PDB entry 5K0U | electron microscopy, 2.79 A resolution | chains A and B of the 4 polymer chains in the assembly

# Chain A
Name: Capsid protein VP1
Source organism: Rhinovirus C
Reference sequence: E5D8F2 (E5D8F2_9ENTO); residues 1-279 here correspond to UniProt positions 568-846 (UniProt number = residue number + 567)
Chain sequence (279 residues; row label = number of the first residue in the row):
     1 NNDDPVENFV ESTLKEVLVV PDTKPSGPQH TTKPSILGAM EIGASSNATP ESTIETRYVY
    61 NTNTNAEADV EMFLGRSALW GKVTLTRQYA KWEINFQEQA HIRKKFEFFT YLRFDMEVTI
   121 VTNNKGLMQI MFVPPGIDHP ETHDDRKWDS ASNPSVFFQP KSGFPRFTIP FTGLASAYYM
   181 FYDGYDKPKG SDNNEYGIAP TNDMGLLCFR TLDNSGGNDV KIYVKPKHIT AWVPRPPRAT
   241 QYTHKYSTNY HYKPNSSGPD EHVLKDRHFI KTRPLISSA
Not modelled in the structure: 1-16
Sequence notes: engineered mutation Lys125 (Thr692 in E5D8F2)
Curated features (UniProtKB/Swiss-Prot):
  - site: Ala279 (Cleavage)

# Chain B
Name: Capsid protein VP3
Source organism: Rhinovirus C
Reference sequence: E5D8F2 (E5D8F2_9ENTO); residues 1-235 here correspond to UniProt positions 333-567 (UniProt number = residue number + 332)
Chain sequence (235 residues; each row starts with the number of its first residue):
     1 GLPTRLPSGS QQFMTTEDEQ SPNILPGFHP SKKIHIPGMI TNVMHMARVD SFIPINNIQG
    61 EVGKVSMYYI TVTKKTVTER ILVLPLEMSN TLFATTLLGE VLNYYANWSG SITITFMCVC
   121 DAFSTGKFLV AYTPPGGKLP EDRKQAMLGV HIIWDLGLQS SCTIVVPWIS SGFYRRTKAD
   181 SFTHGGYVSL WYQTAFVPPV SGGTGSILAT CSACPDMSVR MLRDSPMMEQ KNELQ
Curated features (UniProtKB/Swiss-Prot):
  - region: Glu233 to Gln235 (Amphipathic alpha-helix)

# Chain A / chain B interface
Residue-residue contacts (176; chain A residue first):
  Val20(A) - Pro215(B)
  Val20(A) - Asp216(B)
  Val20(A) - Met217(B)
  Pro21(A) - Pro215(B)
  Ile36(A) - Cys162(B)  hydrophobic
  Ile36(A) - Thr163(B)  hydrogen bond (backbone-backbone)
  Leu37(A) - Ser161(B)
  Gly38(A) - Gln159(B)
  Gly38(A) - Ser160(B)
  Gly38(A) - Ser161(B)  hydrogen bond (backbone-backbone)
  Met40(A) - Phe52(B)  hydrophobic
  Met40(A) - Thr115(B)
  Met40(A) - Met117(B)  hydrophobic
  Met40(A) - Ser161(B)  hydrogen bond (backbone-side chain)
  Met40(A) - Thr210(B)
  Glu41(A) - Met117(B)
  Glu41(A) - Ser160(B)  hydrogen bond
  Ala44(A) - Asp50(B)
  Ser45(A) - Arg48(B)  hydrogen bond (side chain-backbone)
  Ser45(A) - Val49(B)
  Ser45(A) - Asp50(B)  hydrogen bond (side chain-backbone)
  Ser46(A) - Asp50(B)
  Ser46(A) - Thr113(B)
  Ser46(A) - Thr163(B)
  Ala48(A) - Thr113(B)  hydrogen bond (backbone-side chain)
  Ala48(A) - Val165(B)  hydrophobic
  Ala48(A) - Cys214(B)
  Thr49(A) - Val165(B)
  Thr49(A) - Pro215(B)
  Pro50(A) - Ser111(B)
  Pro50(A) - Val165(B)
  Thr53(A) - Ile152(B)
  Thr53(A) - Val165(B)
  Ile54(A) - Val150(B)  hydrophobic
  Ile54(A) - Pro167(B)  hydrophobic
  Asn63(A) - Tyr174(B)  hydrogen bond
  Asn63(A) - Ser218(B)
  Thr64(A) - Ser218(B)
  Thr64(A) - Val219(B)
  Asn65(A) - Asn42(B)
  Asn65(A) - Met44(B)
  Asn65(A) - Met217(B)  hydrogen bond (side chain-backbone)
  Asn65(A) - Ser218(B)
  Asn65(A) - Val219(B)
  Glu67(A) - Tyr105(B)  hydrogen bond (backbone-side chain)
  Glu67(A) - Arg220(B)
  Glu67(A) - Met221(B)  hydrogen bond (side chain-backbone)
  Glu67(A) - Leu222(B)  hydrogen bond (side chain-backbone)
  Ala68(A) - Asn42(B)
  Ala68(A) - Val43(B)  hydrogen bond (backbone-backbone)
  Ala68(A) - Met44(B)  hydrophobic
  Ala68(A) - Tyr105(B)
  Ala68(A) - Val219(B)  hydrophobic
  Asp69(A) - Thr41(B)
  Asp69(A) - Asn42(B)
  Val70(A) - Ile40(B)
  Val70(A) - Thr41(B)  hydrogen bond (backbone-backbone)
  Val70(A) - Asn42(B)
  Met72(A) - Leu222(B)
  Phe73(A) - Tyr104(B)  hydrophobic
  Phe73(A) - Tyr105(B)
  Phe73(A) - Leu222(B)
  Arg76(A) - Thr15(B)
  Arg76(A) - Thr16(B)  hydrogen bond
  Arg76(A) - Leu222(B)
  Ser77(A) - Thr15(B)  hydrogen bond (side chain-backbone)
  Gln97(A) - Leu234(B)
  Glu98(A) - Gln230(B)  hydrogen bond (backbone-side chain)
  Glu98(A) - Leu234(B)
  Gln99(A) - Gln230(B)
  Ala100(A) - Met228(B)
  Ala100(A) - Gln230(B)  hydrogen bond (backbone-side chain)
  His101(A) - Met228(B)  hydrogen bond (side chain-backbone)
  Arg103(A) - Leu234(B)
  Lys104(A) - Glu100(B)  salt bridge
  Lys104(A) - Tyr104(B)  hydrogen bond
  Lys104(A) - Met227(B)
  Lys104(A) - Met228(B)
  Lys105(A) - Tyr104(B)
  Phe108(A) - Tyr104(B)  hydrophobic
  Phe109(A) - Ile40(B)  hydrophobic
  Tyr111(A) - Ile36(B)  hydrophobic
  Arg113(A) - Pro30(B)
  Arg113(A) - Ser31(B)  hydrogen bond (side chain-backbone)
  Arg113(A) - Lys32(B)
  Arg113(A) - Lys33(B)
  Glu117(A) - Glu19(B)
  Glu117(A) - Ser21(B)  hydrogen bond
  Thr119(A) - Phe13(B)
  Val121(A) - Phe13(B)  hydrophobic
  Pro154(A) - Ile24(B)  hydrophobic
  Phe164(A) - Phe13(B)  hydrophobic
  Arg166(A) - Phe13(B)
  Arg166(A) - Glu17(B)  salt bridge
  Arg166(A) - Glu19(B)  salt bridge
  Arg166(A) - Ser21(B)
  Arg166(A) - Pro22(B)
  Phe167(A) - Ser21(B)
  Phe167(A) - Pro22(B)
  Phe167(A) - Ile24(B)  hydrophobic
  Thr168(A) - Ser21(B)  hydrogen bond
  Thr168(A) - Pro22(B)  hydrogen bond (backbone-backbone)
  Thr168(A) - Asn23(B)
  Thr168(A) - Ile24(B)  hydrogen bond (backbone-backbone)
  Ile169(A) - Ile24(B)  hydrophobic
  Pro170(A) - Asn23(B)
  Pro170(A) - Ile24(B)
  Pro170(A) - Phe28(B)  hydrophobic
  Phe171(A) - Phe28(B)
  Phe171(A) - Pro30(B)
  Phe171(A) - Ser31(B)
  Thr172(A) - Phe28(B)
  Ala175(A) - Ser31(B)  hydrogen bond (backbone-side chain)
  Ser176(A) - Ser31(B)
  Ser176(A) - Lys32(B)
  Ser176(A) - Ile34(B)
  Ser176(A) - Ile36(B)
  Lys225(A) - Glu17(B)  hydrogen bond (side chain-backbone)
  Lys225(A) - Asp18(B)
  Lys227(A) - Ser21(B)  hydrogen bond
  Thr230(A) - Lys33(B)  hydrogen bond
  Thr230(A) - Met39(B)
  Ala231(A) - Met39(B)
  Ala231(A) - Ile40(B)  hydrogen bond (backbone-backbone)
  Trp232(A) - Ile36(B)
  Trp232(A) - Gly38(B)
  Trp232(A) - Met39(B)  hydrophobic
  Trp232(A) - Ile40(B)
  Val233(A) - Pro37(B)
  Pro234(A) - Gly38(B)
  Pro234(A) - Ile40(B)  hydrophobic
  Pro234(A) - Met46(B)  hydrophobic
  Arg235(A) - Met46(B)
  Pro237(A) - Leu97(B)
  Pro237(A) - Glu100(B)
  Arg238(A) - Glu100(B)
  Arg238(A) - Met228(B)
  Thr240(A) - Met228(B)
  Gln241(A) - Glu229(B)  hydrogen bond
  Gln241(A) - Lys231(B)
  Tyr242(A) - Met228(B)  hydrophobic
  Tyr242(A) - Leu234(B)
  Thr243(A) - Leu234(B)
  Lys245(A) - Leu234(B)
  Tyr252(A) - Asn232(B)
  Arg267(A) - Lys231(B)
  His268(A) - Val62(B)
  Phe269(A) - Met227(B)
  Phe269(A) - Met228(B)  hydrophobic
  Phe269(A) - Glu229(B)
  Ile270(A) - Val62(B)  hydrophobic
  Ile270(A) - Met67(B)  hydrophobic
  Ile270(A) - Thr91(B)
  Lys271(A) - Asn57(B)  hydrogen bond (backbone-side chain)
  Lys271(A) - Thr91(B)  hydrogen bond (backbone-side chain)
  Thr272(A) - Ile58(B)
  Thr272(A) - Val62(B)
  Arg273(A) - Ile55(B)  hydrogen bond (side chain-backbone)
  Arg273(A) - Asn57(B)  hydrogen bond
  Arg273(A) - Ile58(B)
  Arg273(A) - Leu82(B)
  Arg273(A) - Val83(B)  hydrogen bond (side chain-backbone)
  Arg273(A) - Leu92(B)
  Ile276(A) - Ile55(B)
  Ile276(A) - Asn56(B)
  Ile276(A) - Ile70(B)  hydrophobic
  Ile276(A) - Ile81(B)
  Ser277(A) - Arg80(B)  hydrogen bond (backbone-side chain)
  Ser277(A) - Ile81(B)
  Ser277(A) - Leu82(B)
  Ser277(A) - Val83(B)
  Ser278(A) - Arg80(B)
  Ala279(A) - Val83(B)
  Ala279(A) - Pro85(B)
  Ala279(A) - Leu139(B)
  Ala279(A) - Tyr187(B)
Interface residues without a listed pair, chain A (89 interface residues in all): Thr23, Ala39, Ser52, Asn61, Phe132, Gly173, Leu174, Ala177, Tyr223, His244
Interface residues without a listed pair, chain B (87 interface residues in all): Leu25, Gln59, Thr95, Phe116, Pro226, Gln235

# In short
The interface between chain A and chain B involves 89 residues on one side and 87 on the other, with 37
hydrogen bonds and 3 salt bridges. Polar contacts include Lys104(A)-Glu100(B), Arg166(A)-Glu17(B) and
Arg166(A)-Glu19(B).
Here chain A is Capsid protein VP1 and chain B is Capsid protein VP3, both from Rhinovirus C. Entry 5K0U
(CryoEM structure of the full virion of a human rhinovirus C) was determined by electron microscopy, deposited
together with 5JZG.
